5VJ6 - chains C and Q of the 14 polymer chains in the assembly; structure by electron microscopy, 11.50 A resolution (very low resolution: no residue pairs are listed; an interface is given only as per-side residue counts).

== Chain C ==
Molecule: Envelope glycoprotein gp160
From: Human immunodeficiency virus 1
Reference sequence: Q2N0S6 (Q2N0S6_9HIV1); residues 512-664 here correspond to UniProt positions 509-661 (UniProt number = residue number - 3)
Amino-acid sequence (153 residues; row label = number of the first residue in the row):
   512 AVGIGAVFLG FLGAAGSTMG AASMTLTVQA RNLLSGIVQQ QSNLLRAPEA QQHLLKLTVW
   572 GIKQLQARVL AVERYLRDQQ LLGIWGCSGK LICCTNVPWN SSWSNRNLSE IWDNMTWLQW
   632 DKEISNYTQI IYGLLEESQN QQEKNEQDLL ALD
Unresolved in the structure: 512-517, 548-568
Cystine bridges: Cys598-Cys604
Differences from the reference sequence: engineered mutation Pro559 (Ile556 in Q2N0S6), Cys605 (Thr602 in Q2N0S6)

== Chain Q ==
Molecule: 8ANC195 Fab heavy chain
From: Homo sapiens
Reference sequence: S6B291 (S6B291_HUMAN); residues 114-214 here correspond to UniProt positions 137-237 (UniProt number = residue number + 23)
Amino-acid sequence (233 residues; row label = number of the first residue in the row; note: 1 number in that range is skipped by the numbering (no residue carries it; nothing is unmodelled there); a row labelled like 77A-77D holds insertion residues (77A, then the next letters in order)):
     1 QIHLVQSGTE VKKPGSSVTV SCKAYGVNTF GLYAV
   35A N
    36 WVRQAPGQSL EYIGQIW
    54 RWKSSASHHF RGRVLISAVD LTGS
77A-77D SPPI
    78 SSLEI
82A-82C KNL
    83 TSDDTAVYFC TTTSTYDR
100A-100L WSGLHHDGVMAF
   101 SSWGQGTLIS VSAASTKGPS VFPLAPSSKS TSGGTAALGC LVKDYFPEPV TVSWNSGALT
   161 SGVHTFPAVL QSSGLYSLSS VVTVPSSSLG TQTYICNVNH KPSNTKVDKR VEPK
Unresolved in the structure: 127-134, 214
Cystine bridges: Cys22-Cys92, Cys140-Cys196

== Interface between chain C and chain Q ==
At this resolution (12 A) residue pairs are not listed: 6 residues of chain C and 7 of chain Q lie at the interface.

== Overview ==
6 residues of chain C face 7 of chain Q across their interface.
Here chain C is Envelope glycoprotein gp160 (Human immunodeficiency virus 1) and chain Q is 8ANC195 Fab heavy
chain (Homo sapiens). Entry 5VJ6 (BG505 SOSIP.664 in complex with broadly neutralizing antibodies PG9 and
8ANC195) was determined by electron microscopy, deposited together with 5VVF and 5VIY.
